PDB entry 1IR8 | X-ray diffraction, 1.63 A resolution | chain A

== Chain A ==
Molecule: lysozyme
Organism: Gallus gallus
Notes: EC 3.2.1.17
UniProtKB: P00698 (LYSC_CHICK); residues 1-129 here correspond to UniProt positions 19-147 (UniProt number = residue number + 18)
Amino-acid sequence (129 residues; each row starts with the number of its first residue):
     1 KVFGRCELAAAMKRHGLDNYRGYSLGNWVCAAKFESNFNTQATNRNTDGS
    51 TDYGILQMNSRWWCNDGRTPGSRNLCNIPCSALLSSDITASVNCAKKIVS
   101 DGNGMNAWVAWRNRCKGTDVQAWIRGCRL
Sequence notes: engineered mutation M58 (Ile76 in P00698)
Disulfide bonds: C6-C127, C30-C115, C64-C80, C76-C94
Swiss-Prot annotation at these positions:
  - active site: E35, D52
  - binding site (substrate): D101

== Summary ==
From UniProt: active-site residues E35 and D52 and substrate-binding residue D101.
Chain A is lysozyme (Gallus gallus); the structure, IM mutant of lysozyme, was determined by X-ray diffraction
(same publication as 1IR7 and 1IR9).
